5DZD - chains A and B of the 4 polymer chains in the assembly; structure by X-ray diffraction, 1.57 A resolution.

Chain A (and B):
Name: E3 ubiquitin-protein ligase Itchy homolog
From: Homo sapiens
Notes: EC 6.3.2.-; chain B of this document is another copy of the same molecule, construct and numbering; everything in this record applies to it too
UniProtKB: Q96J02 (ITCH_HUMAN), isoform Q96J02-3; residues 475-514 here correspond to UniProt positions 324-363 (UniProt number = residue number - 151)
Sequence (47 residues; row label = number of the first residue in the row):
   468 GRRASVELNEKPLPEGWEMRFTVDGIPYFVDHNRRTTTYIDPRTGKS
Unresolved in the structure: 468-477 (chain B: 468-475)
Sequence notes: expression tag (468-474)

How chain A and chain B interact:
Residue-residue contacts (9; chain A residue first):
  Arg-501(A) with Thr-505(B); Ile-507(B)
  Arg-502(A) with Tyr-506(B)
  Thr-503(A) with Thr-503(B); Thr-504(B), hydrogen bond (side chain-backbone)
  Thr-504(A) with Arg-502(B); Thr-503(B)
  Thr-505(A) with Arg-501(B), hydrogen bond (side chain-backbone); Thr-503(B)
Interface residues without a listed pair, chain A (6 interface residues in all): Ile-507

In short:
The interface between chain A and chain B involves 6 residues on one side and 7 on the other; the contacts
include 2 hydrogen bonds. Polar pairs include Thr-503(A)/Thr-504(B) and Thr-505(A)/Arg-501(B).
Both chains are E3 ubiquitin-protein ligase Itchy homolog (Homo sapiens). Entry 5DZD (Crystal Structure of WW4
domain of ITCH in complex with TXNIP peptide) was determined by X-ray diffraction.
